PDB entry 6MEJ | X-ray diffraction, 2.80 A resolution | chains B and C of the 5 polymer chains in the assembly

== Chain B ==
Protein: antibody HEPC46 Light Chain
Organism: Homo sapiens
Notes: antibody fragment or engineered binder
Amino-acid sequence (217 residues; row label = number of the first residue in the row; note: 1 number in that range is skipped by the numbering (no residue carries it; nothing is unmodelled there); a row labelled like 27A-27B holds insertion residues (27A, then the next letters in order)):
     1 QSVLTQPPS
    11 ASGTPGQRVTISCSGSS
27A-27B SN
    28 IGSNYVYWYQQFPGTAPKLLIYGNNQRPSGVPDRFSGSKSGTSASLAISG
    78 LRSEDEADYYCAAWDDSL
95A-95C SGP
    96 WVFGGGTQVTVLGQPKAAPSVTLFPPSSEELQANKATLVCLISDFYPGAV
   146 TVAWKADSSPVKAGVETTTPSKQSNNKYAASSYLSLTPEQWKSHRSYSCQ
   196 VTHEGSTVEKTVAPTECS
Not modelled in the structure: 1, 210-213
Disulfides: Cys-23/Cys-88, Cys-135/Cys-194

== Chain C ==
Protein: E2 glycoprotein
Organism: Hepacivirus C
Reference sequence: C1KH25 (C1KH25_9HEPC); residues 384-645 here correspond to UniProt positions 214-475 (UniProt number = residue number - 170)
Amino-acid sequence (262 residues; row label = number of the first residue in the row):
   384 NTVLIGGQAAYTASSFTALLTPGAKQNIQLINTNGSWHLNRTALNCNDSL
   434 NTGWLAGLFYHHKFNSSGCPERMASCRPLTDFDQGWGPISHANGSGPDQR
   484 PYCWHYPPRPCGIVPAKTVCGPVYCFTPSPVVVGTTDRAGAPAYNWGEND
   534 TDVFVLNNTRPPLGNWFGCTWMNSTGFTKACGAPPCAIGGVGNKTLYCPT
   584 DCFRKHPEATYSRCGSGPWITPRCLVDYPYRLWHYPCTINYTVFKIRMYV
   634 GGVEHRLEAACN
Not modelled in the structure: 384-404, 572-578
Disulfides: Cys-429/Cys-503, Cys-452/Cys-620, Cys-459/Cys-486, Cys-494/Cys-564, Cys-508/Cys-552, Cys-569/Cys-597, Cys-581/Cys-585, Cys-607/Cys-644
Covalently attached groups: N-acetylglucosamine (NAG) linked to Asn-423, Asn-430, Asn-448, Asn-540, Asn-556, Asn-623

== How chain B and chain C interact ==
Pairs across the interface (7):
  Ser-30(B) / Glu-591(C)
  Asn-31(B) / Arg-596(C)
  Tyr-32(B) / Ile-472(C)
  Tyr-32(B) / Ser-473(C)
  Tyr-32(B) / His-474(C)  hydrogen bond
  Trp-91(B) / Leu-546(C)  hydrophobic
  Asp-93(B) / Arg-596(C)  salt bridge
The authors on this interface:
  - specific contacts: Asn-31(B)/Arg-596(C), Tyr-32(B)/His-474(C), Asp-93(B)/Arg-596(C)
  - epitope / paratope residues, chain B: Asn-31(B), Tyr-32(B), Asp-93(B)
  - epitope / paratope residues, chain C: His-474(C), Arg-596(C)

== Overview ==
5 residues of chain B and 6 residues of chain C are in contact; the contacts include 1 hydrogen bond and 1
salt bridge. Among the polar pairs are Asp-93(B)/Arg-596(C) and Tyr-32(B)/His-474(C). The paper describes
contacts between Asn-31(B) and Arg-596(C), Tyr-32(B) and His-474(C) and Asp-93(B) and Arg-596(C). From the
paper: epitope/paratope residues Asn-31(B), Tyr-32(B) and His-474(C) among others.
Chain B is antibody HEPC46 Light Chain (Homo sapiens) and chain C is E2 glycoprotein (Hepacivirus C); the
structure, Crystal structure of Hepatitis C virus envelope glycoprotein E2 ectodomain in complex with human
antibodies HEPC3 ..., was determined by X-ray diffraction together with 6MED, 6MEE, 6MEG, 6MEH, 6MEI and 6MEK
from the same study.
